7D6Q - chains A and B of the 6 polymer chains in the assembly; structure by X-ray diffraction, 1.80 A resolution.

Chain A:
Molecule: rRNA N-glycosylase
From: Escherichia coli
Notes: EC 3.2.2.22
Reference sequence: Q8XBV2 (Q8XBV2_ECOLX); residues 1-297 here correspond to UniProt positions 23-319 (UniProt number = residue number + 22)
Chain sequence (297 residues; each row starts with the number of its first residue):
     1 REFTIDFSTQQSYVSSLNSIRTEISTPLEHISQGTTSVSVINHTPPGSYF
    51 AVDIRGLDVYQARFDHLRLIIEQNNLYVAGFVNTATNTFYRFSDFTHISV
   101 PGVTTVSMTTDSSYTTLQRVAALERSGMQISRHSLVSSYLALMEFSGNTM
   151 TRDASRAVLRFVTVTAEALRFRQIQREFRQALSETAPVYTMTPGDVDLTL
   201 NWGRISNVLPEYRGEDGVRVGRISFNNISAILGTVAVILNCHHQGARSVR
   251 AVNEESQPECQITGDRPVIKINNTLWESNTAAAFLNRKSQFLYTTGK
Not modelled in the structure: 243-256
Cystine bridges: Cys241-Cys260
From the paper describing this entry:
  - catalytic residues: Glu167, Arg170 (citing earlier work)

Chain B:
Molecule: Shiga toxin 2 B subunit
From: Escherichia coli
Reference sequence: Q7DJJ2 (Q7DJJ2_ECOLX); residues 1-70 here correspond to UniProt positions 20-89 (UniProt number = residue number + 19)
Chain sequence (70 residues; row label = number of the first residue in the row):
     1 ADCAKGKIEFSKYNEDDTFTVKVDGKEYWTSRWNLQPLLQSAQLTGMTVT
    51 IKSSTCESGSGFAEVQFNND
Not modelled in the structure: 57-59
Cystine bridges: Cys3-Cys56
From the paper describing this entry:
  - mutagenesis - W29A, W33A, G61A: decreased binding to MMbetaA-tet

Interface between chain A and chain B:
Contacting residue pairs - 12 pairs, chain A then chain B:
  Ile271(A) - Leu44(B)
  Leu285(A) - Ser41(B)
  Leu285(A) - Leu44(B)  hydrophobic
  Leu285(A) - Thr45(B)
  Arg287(A) - Pro37(B)
  Lys288(A) - Asn34(B)
  Lys288(A) - Pro37(B)
  Ser289(A) - Trp33(B)
  Ser289(A) - Asn34(B)  hydrogen bond (backbone-side chain)
  Ser289(A) - Pro37(B)
  Phe291(A) - Trp33(B)  hydrophobic
  Leu292(A) - Asn34(B)
Interface residues without a listed pair, chain A (9 interface residues in all): Arg266, Ile269
Interface residues without a listed pair, chain B (7 interface residues in all): Asn69

Summary:
9 residues of chain A face 7 of chain B across their interface; the contacts include 1 hydrogen bond. The
hydrogen-bonded pair is Ser289(A)-Asn34(B). The paper reports catalytic residues Glu167(A) and Arg170(A);
W29A, W33A and G61A of chain B reduce binding to MMbetaA-tet.
Here chain A is rRNA N-glycosylase and chain B is Shiga toxin 2 B subunit, both from Escherichia coli. Entry
7D6Q (Crystal structure of the Stx2a) was determined by X-ray diffraction (same publication as 7D6R).
